8EJK - chains B and E of the 5 polymer chains in the assembly; structure by electron microscopy, 3.40 A resolution.

Chain B:
Name: Guanine nucleotide-binding protein G(I)/G(S)/G(T) subunit beta-1
Source organism: Homo sapiens
UniProt: P62873 (GBB1_HUMAN); residue numbers follow UniProt; this construct covers 1-340
Amino-acid sequence (340 residues; row label = number of the first residue in the row):
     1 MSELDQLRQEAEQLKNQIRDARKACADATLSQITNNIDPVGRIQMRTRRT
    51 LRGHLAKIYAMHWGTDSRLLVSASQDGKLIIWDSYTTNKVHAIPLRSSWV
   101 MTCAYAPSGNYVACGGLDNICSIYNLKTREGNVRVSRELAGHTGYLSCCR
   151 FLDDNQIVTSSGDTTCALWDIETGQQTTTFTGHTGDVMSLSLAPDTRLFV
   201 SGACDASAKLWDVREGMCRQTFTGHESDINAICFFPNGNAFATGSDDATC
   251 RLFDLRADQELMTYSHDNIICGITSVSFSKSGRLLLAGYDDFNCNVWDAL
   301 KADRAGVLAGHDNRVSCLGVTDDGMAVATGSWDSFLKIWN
Disordered / not traced: 1-5
Swiss-Prot annotation at these positions:
  - modified residue: Ser2 (N-acetylserine), His266 (Phosphohistidine)

Chain E:
Name: scFv16
Source organism: Homo sapiens
Notes: antibody fragment or engineered binder
Amino-acid sequence (318 residues; numbered -51 to 266; the number before each row is that of its first residue; numbers below 1 keep their minus sign (Met-51 is residue -51)):
   -51 MKFLVNVALVFMVVYISYIYADSYYHHHHHHHHHHDYDIPTTENLYFQGA
    -1 MGDVQLVESGGGLVQPGGSRKLSCSASGFAFSSFGMHWVRQAPEKGLEWV
    49 AYISSGSGTIYYADTVKGRFTISRDDPKNTLFLQMTSLRSEDTAMYYCVR
    99 SIYYYGSSPFDFWGQGTTLTVSSGGGGSGGGGSGGGGSDIVMTQATSSVP
   149 VTPGESVSISCRSSKSLLHSNGNTYLYWFLQRPGQSPQLLIYRMSNLASG
   199 VPDRFSGSGSGTAFTLTISRLEAEDVGVYYCMQHLEYPLTFGAGTKLELK
   249 AAAENLYFQGHHHHHHHH
Disordered / not traced: -51 to 0, 120-136, 249-266
Disulfides: Cys22-Cys96, Cys159-Cys229

Chain B / chain E interface:
Residue-residue contacts - 12 pairs, chain B then chain E:
  Asp66(B) - Tyr103(E)
  Arg68(B) - Tyr103(E)
  Leu69(B) - Tyr103(E)  hydrophobic
  Val90(B) - Tyr102(E)  hydrophobic
  Arg129(B) - Val2(E)
  Arg129(B) - Arg98(E)  hydrogen bond (backbone-side chain)
  Arg129(B) - Phe110(E)
  Glu130(B) - Gly26(E)
  Glu130(B) - Phe27(E)
  Glu130(B) - Ala28(E)  hydrogen bond (backbone-backbone)
  Glu130(B) - Phe32(E)
  Gly131(B) - Phe32(E)
Interface residues without a listed pair, chain B (9 interface residues in all): Asp83, His91
Interface residues without a listed pair, chain E (11 interface residues in all): Asp1, Ile100

Summary:
9 residues of chain B face 11 of chain E across their interface; the contacts include 2 hydrogen bonds. Among
the polar pairs are Arg129(B)-Arg98(E) and Glu130(B)-Ala28(E).
Chain B is Guanine nucleotide-binding protein G(I)/G(S)/G(T) subunit beta-1 and chain E is scFv16, both from
Homo sapiens; the structure, Structure of FFAR1-Gq complex bound to TAK-875 in a lipid nanodisc, was
determined by electron microscopy, deposited together with 8EIT and 8EJC.
